7D20 - chains F and I of the 11 polymer chains in the assembly; structure by electron microscopy, 3.00 A resolution.

# Chain F
Molecule: Histone H4
Organism: Homo sapiens
Reference sequence: P62805 (H4_HUMAN); residues 1-102 here correspond to UniProt positions 2-103 (UniProt number = residue number + 1)
Amino-acid sequence (106 residues; row label = number of the first residue in the row; numbers below 1 keep their minus sign (Gly-3 is residue -3)):
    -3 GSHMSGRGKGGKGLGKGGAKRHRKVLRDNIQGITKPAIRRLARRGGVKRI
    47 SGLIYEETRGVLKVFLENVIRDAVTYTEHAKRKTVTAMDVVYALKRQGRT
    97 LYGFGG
Disordered / not traced: -3 to 15
Differences from the reference sequence: expression tag (-3 to 0)
UniProt features mapped onto this chain:
  - DNA-binding region: Lys16 to Lys20
  - modified residue: Ser1 (N-acetylserine), Arg3 (Asymmetric dimethylarginine), Lys5 (N6-(2-hydroxyisobutyryl)lysine), Lys8 (N6-(2-hydroxyisobutyryl)lysine), Lys12 (N6-(2-hydroxyisobutyryl)lysine), Lys16 (N6-(2-hydroxyisobutyryl)lysine), Lys20 (N6,N6,N6-trimethyllysine), Lys31 (N6-(2-hydroxyisobutyryl)lysine), Lys44 (N6-(2-hydroxyisobutyryl)lysine), Ser47 (Phosphoserine), Tyr51 (Phosphotyrosine), Lys59 (N6-(2-hydroxyisobutyryl)lysine), Lys77 (N6-(2-hydroxyisobutyryl)lysine), Lys79 (N6-(2-hydroxyisobutyryl)lysine), Thr80 (Phosphothreonine), Tyr88 (Phosphotyrosine), Lys91 (N6-(2-hydroxyisobutyryl)lysine)
  - cross-link (Glycyl lysine isopeptide (Lys-Gly)): Lys12 (interchain with G-Cter in SUMO2), Lys20 (interchain with G-Cter in SUMO2), Lys31 (interchain with G-Cter in SUMO2), Lys59 (interchain with G-Cter in SUMO2), Lys79 (interchain with G-Cter in SUMO2), Lys91 (interchain with G-Cter in SUMO2)

# Chain I
Molecule: 145-nt DNA strand
Sequence (145 nucleotides; row label = number of the first residue in the row; numbers below 1 keep their minus sign (DA-72 is residue -72)):
   -72 ATCAGAATCCCGGTGCCGAGGCCGCTCAATTGGTCGTAGACAGCTCTAGC
   -22 ACCGCTTAAACGCACGTACGCGCTGTCCCCCGCGTTTTAACCGCCAAGGG
    28 GATTACTCCCTAGTCTCCAGGCACGTGTCAGATATATACATCGAT
Disordered / not traced: -72 to -67, 70-72

# How chain F and chain I interact
Residue-residue contacts - 12 pairs, chain F then chain I:
  Arg35(F) - DC8(I)  salt bridge to the phosphate
  Arg39(F) - DG9(I)  salt bridge to the phosphate
  Arg45(F) - DC7(I)  sugar contact
  Arg45(F) - DC8(I)  phosphate contact
  Ile46(F) - DC7(I)  phosphate contact
  Ile46(F) - DC8(I)  hydrogen bond to the phosphate
  Gly48(F) - DC7(I)  hydrogen bond to the phosphate
  Arg78(F) - DG28(I)  phosphate contact
  Arg78(F) - DA29(I)  phosphate contact
  Lys79(F) - DG27(I)  salt bridge to the phosphate
  Lys79(F) - DG28(I)  hydrogen bond to the phosphate
  Thr80(F) - DG28(I)  hydrogen bond to the phosphate
Interface residues without a listed pair, chain F (12 interface residues in all): Lys44, Ser47, Tyr51, Lys77

# In short
12 residues of chain F and 6 residues of chain I are in contact; the contacts include 4 hydrogen bonds and 3
salt bridges. Among the polar pairs are Ile46(F)-DC8(I), Gly48(F)-DC7(I) and Lys79(F)-DG28(I). UniProt lists a
DNA-binding region on chain F.
Chain F is Histone H4 (Homo sapiens) and chain I is a 145-nt DNA strand; the structure, Cryo-EM structure of
SET8-CENP-A-nucleosome complex, was determined by electron microscopy together with 7D1Z from the same study.
